PDB entry 4N1T | X-ray diffraction, 1.60 A resolution | chain A

[Chain A]
Molecule: 7,8-dihydro-8-oxoguanine triphosphatase
Organism: Homo sapiens
Notes: EC 3.6.1.55, 3.6.1.56
UniProtKB: P36639 (8ODP_HUMAN); residues 1-156 here correspond to UniProt positions 42-197 (UniProt number = residue number + 41)
Chain sequence (159 residues; each row starts with the number of its first residue; numbers below 1 keep their minus sign (Gly-2 is residue -2)):
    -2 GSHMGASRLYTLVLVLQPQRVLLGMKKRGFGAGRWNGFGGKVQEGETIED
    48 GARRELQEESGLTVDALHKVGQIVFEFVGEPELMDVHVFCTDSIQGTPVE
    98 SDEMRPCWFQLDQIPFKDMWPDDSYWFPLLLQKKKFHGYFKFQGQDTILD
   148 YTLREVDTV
Not modelled in the structure: -2 to 2
Sequence notes: expression tag (-2 to 0)
Residues lining bound ligands: 2GD (6-(2,3-dichlorophenyl)-N~4~-methylpyrimidine-2,4-diamine): Tyr7, Thr8, Leu9, Phe27, Asn33, Gly36, Gly37, Phe72, Phe74, Met81, Val83, Trp117, Asp119, Asp120, Trp123, Phe139
From the paper describing this entry:
  - mutagenesis - E56A: abolished catalytic activity

[Summary]
Ligands of chain A: compound 2GD. The paper reports that E56A abolishes catalytic activity.
Chain A is 7,8-dihydro-8-oxoguanine triphosphatase (Homo sapiens); the structure, Structure of human MTH1 in
complex with TH287, was determined by X-ray diffraction (same publication as 4N1U).
